5T5B - chains H and E of the 3 polymer chains in the assembly; structure by X-ray diffraction, 2.07 A resolution.

Chain H:
Protein: Antibody 10E8 FAB HEAVY CHAIN
Source organism: Homo sapiens
Notes: antibody fragment or engineered binder
Chain sequence (236 residues; numbered 1 to 218 plus 18 insertion-coded residues; the number before each row is that of its first residue; a row labelled like 52A-52C holds insertion residues (52A, then the next letters in order)):
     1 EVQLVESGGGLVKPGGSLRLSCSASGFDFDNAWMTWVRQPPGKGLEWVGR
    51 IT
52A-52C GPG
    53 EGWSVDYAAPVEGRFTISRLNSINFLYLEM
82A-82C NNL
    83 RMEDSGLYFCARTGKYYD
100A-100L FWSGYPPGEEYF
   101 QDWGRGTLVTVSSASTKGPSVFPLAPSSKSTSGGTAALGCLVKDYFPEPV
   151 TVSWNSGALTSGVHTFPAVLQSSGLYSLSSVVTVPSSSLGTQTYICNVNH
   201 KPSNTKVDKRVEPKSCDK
Unresolved in the structure: 126-136, 158-160, 186-195, 213-218
Cystine bridges: Cys22-Cys92

Chain E:
Protein: 10E8 epitope scaffold T117V2
Source organism: synthetic construct
Chain sequence (163 residues; each row starts with the number of its first residue):
     7 NAMQGIHFRRHYVRHLPKEVSQNDIIKALASPLINDGMVVSDFADHVITR
    57 EQNFPTGLPVEPVGVAIPHTDSKYVRQNAISVGILAEPVNFEDAGGEPDP
   107 VPVRVVFMLALGNWFDITNVLWWIKAVIQDEDFMQQLLVMNDDEIYQSIY
   157 TRISELEHHHHHH
Unresolved in the structure: 7-10, 60, 164-169

Chain H / chain E interface:
Contacting residue pairs (30; chain H residue first):
  Asn31(H) with Lys79(E)
  Trp33(H) with Trp120(E), hydrophobic; Phe121(E), hydrophobic
  Gly52C(H) with Gly118(E); Asn119(E), hydrogen bond (backbone-side chain)
  Glu53(H) with Gly118(E); Asn119(E); Trp120(E), hydrogen bond (side chain-backbone); Phe121(E)
  Lys97(H) with Trp120(E)
  Tyr98(H) with Trp120(E)
  Tyr99(H) with Trp120(E), hydrophobic; Thr124(E); Leu127(E), hydrophobic; Trp128(E)
  Phe100A(H) with Leu64(E), hydrophobic; Leu127(E); Lys131(E), hydrogen bond (backbone-side chain)
  Trp100B(H) with Leu64(E); Val66(E), hydrophobic; Lys131(E), hydrogen bond (backbone-side chain)
  Gly100D(H) with Trp128(E); Lys131(E), hydrogen bond (backbone-side chain)
  Tyr100E(H) with Trp128(E), hydrophobic
  Pro100F(H) with Thr124(E); Asn125(E); Trp128(E), hydrophobic
  Pro100G(H) with Trp120(E), hydrogen bond (backbone-side chain); Phe121(E), hydrophobic; Thr124(E)
Also at the interface, not in a pair above, chain H (19 interface residues in all): Asp28, Arg50, Thr52, Ser56, Ser100C, Gly100H
Also at the interface, not in a pair above, chain E (16 interface residues in all): Ile73, Ile130, Ile134, Gln135

Overview:
19 residues of chain H face 16 of chain E across their interface, with 6 hydrogen bonds. Among the polar pairs
are Gly52C(H)-Asn119(E), Glu53(H)-Trp120(E) and Pro100G(H)-Trp120(E).
Here chain H is Antibody 10E8 FAB HEAVY CHAIN (Homo sapiens) and chain E is 10E8 epitope scaffold T117V2
(synthetic construct). Entry 5T5B (Crystal structure of the complex of 10E8 fab light chain MUTANT5 and T117V2
HIV-1 mper scaffold) was determined by X-ray diffraction together with 5SY8, 5T29, 5T6L, 5T80, 5T85 and 5TFW
from the same study.
